PDB entry 2MOE | solution NMR | chains A and C of the 3 polymer chains in the assembly

[Chain A]
Molecule: Methyl-CpG-binding domain protein 4
From: Homo sapiens
Notes: EC 3.2.2.-
UniProtKB: O95243 (MBD4_HUMAN); numbering as in UniProt (aligned over 80-148)
Chain sequence (71 residues; row label = number of the first residue in the row):
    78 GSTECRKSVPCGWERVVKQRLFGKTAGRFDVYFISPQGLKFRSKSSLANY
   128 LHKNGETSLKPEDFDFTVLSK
Differences from the reference sequence: expression tag (78-79)
Reported in the primary citation:
  - binding site for the 10-nt DNA strand: Arg-97, Thr-102
  - binding site for the 10-nt DNA strand (chain C): Arg-119
  - contacts within the chain: Arg-97/Asp-107 (hydrogen bond), Val-93/Tyr-109
  - conformationally variable residues (side-chain flip): Tyr-109
  - contacts within the chain: Tyr-109/Ile-111 (hydrophobic contact), Tyr-109/Lys-117 (hydrophobic contact) (from molecular simulation)
  - binding site for the 10-nt DNA strand (chain C): Arg-105 (from molecular simulation)
  - mutagenesis - Y109F (K_D_ 7.9 uM): unchanged binding to methlylated DNA
  - specificity-determining residues: Arg-105 (from molecular simulation)
  - mutagenesis - Y109F (K_D_ 14.0 uM): unchanged binding to mCpG/TpG mismatch
  - mutagenesis - Y109F (K_D_ 16.0 uM): unchanged binding to hydroxymethylated
  - mutagenesis - Y109F (K_D_ 19.6 uM): unchanged binding to unmethylated

[Chain C]
Molecule: 10-nt DNA strand
Sequence (10 nucleotides; numbered 211 to 220; the number before each row is that of its first residue):
   211 GAGCCGATCC
Modified / non-standard residues: 5CM (5-methyl-2'-deoxy-cytidine-5'-monophosphate) at position 215

[How chain A and chain C interact]
Pairs across the interface - 5 pairs, chain A then chain C:
  Arg-97(A) with 5CM_215(C), base contact
  Arg-105(A) with DG213(C), phosphate contact; DC214(C), base contact
  Arg-119(A) with DG216(C), base contact; DA217(C), base contact
Also at the interface, not in a pair above, chain A (4 interface residues in all): Thr-102

[In short]
Chain A and chain C form an interface of 4 and 5 residues respectively. From the paper: a binding site for the
10-nt DNA strand at Arg-97(A) and Thr-102(A); Y109F of chain A leaves binding to methlylated DNA unchanged.
Chain A is Methyl-CpG-binding domain protein 4 (Homo sapiens) and chain C is a 10-nt DNA strand; the
structure, Solution structure of MBD4 methyl-cytosine binding domain bound to methylated DNA, was determined
by solution NMR.
